Entry 4M56 (X-ray diffraction, 2.30 A resolution); this record covers chain A.

# Chain A
Name: Oligo-1,6-glucosidase 1
Organism: Bacillus subtilis subsp. subtilis
Notes: EC 3.2.1.10
UniProt: O06994 (O16G1_BACSU); residue numbers follow UniProt; this construct covers 1-561
Amino-acid sequence (561 residues; row label = number of the first residue in the row):
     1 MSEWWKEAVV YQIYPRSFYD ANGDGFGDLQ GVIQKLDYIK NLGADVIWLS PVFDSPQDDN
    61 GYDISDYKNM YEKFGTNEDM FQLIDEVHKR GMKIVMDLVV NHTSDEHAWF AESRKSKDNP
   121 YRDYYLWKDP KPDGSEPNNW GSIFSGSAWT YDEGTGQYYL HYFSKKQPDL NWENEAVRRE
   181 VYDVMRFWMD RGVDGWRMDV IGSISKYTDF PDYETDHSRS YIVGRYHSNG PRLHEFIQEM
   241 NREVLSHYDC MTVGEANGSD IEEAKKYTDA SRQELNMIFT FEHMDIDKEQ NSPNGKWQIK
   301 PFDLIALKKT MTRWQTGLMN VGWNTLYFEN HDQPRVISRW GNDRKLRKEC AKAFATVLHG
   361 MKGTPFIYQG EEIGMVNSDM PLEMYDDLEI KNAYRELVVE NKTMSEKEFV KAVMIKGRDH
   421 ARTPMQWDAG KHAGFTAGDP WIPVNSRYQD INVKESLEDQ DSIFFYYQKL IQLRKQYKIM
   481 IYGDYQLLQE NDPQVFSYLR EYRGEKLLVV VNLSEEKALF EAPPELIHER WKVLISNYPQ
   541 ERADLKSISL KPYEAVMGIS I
Not modelled in the structure: 1-2, 216-218, 541
Small-molecule neighbours: D-glucose (GLO): D59, Y62, H102, I143, F144, F163, Q167, D199, V200, E255, F281, K296, D332, E389, R418
UniProt features mapped onto this chain:
  - active site: D199 (Nucleophile), E255 (Proton donor)
  - binding site (Ca(2+)): D20, N22, D24, F26, D28
  - site: D332 (Transition state stabilizer)

# Summary
Chain A binds D-glucose. From UniProt: active-site residues D199 and E255 and 5 Ca2+-binding residues.
Chain A is Oligo-1,6-glucosidase 1 (Bacillus subtilis subsp. subtilis); the structure, The Structure of
Wild-type MalL from Bacillus subtilis, was determined by X-ray diffraction together with 4M8U, 4MAZ and 4MB1
from the same study.
